Entry 4EQI (X-ray diffraction, 1.38 A resolution); this record covers chain A.

# Chain A
Name: Carbapenem-hydrolizing beta-lactamase SFC-1
From: Serratia fonticola
Notes: EC 3.5.2.6
Reference sequence: Q6JP75 (Q6JP75_SERFO); the construct lacks a stretch of the UniProt sequence and is renumbered around it, so the offset changes along the chain: 22-57 = UniProt 27-62; 59-140 = UniProt 63-144; 141-252 = UniProt 146-257; 254-305 = UniProt 258-309
Sequence (283 residues; each row starts with the number of its first residue; note: 2 numbers in that range are skipped by the numbering (no residue carries them; nothing is unmodelled there)):
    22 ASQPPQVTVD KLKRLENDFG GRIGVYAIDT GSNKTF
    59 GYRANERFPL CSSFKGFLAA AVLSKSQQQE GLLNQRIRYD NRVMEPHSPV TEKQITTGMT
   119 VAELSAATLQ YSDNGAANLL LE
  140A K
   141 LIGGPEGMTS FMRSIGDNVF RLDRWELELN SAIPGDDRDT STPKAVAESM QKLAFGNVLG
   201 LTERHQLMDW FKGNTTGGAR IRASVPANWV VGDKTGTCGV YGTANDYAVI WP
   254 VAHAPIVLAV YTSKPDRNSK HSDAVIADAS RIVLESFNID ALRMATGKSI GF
Unresolved in the structure: 22, 295-305
Disulfides: Cys69-Cys238
Metal / ion sites: Na+ site 1 near Asp31 (its only coordinating residue here); Na+ site 2: Ser82, Gln86; Na+ site 3: Ser84, Glu203; Na+ site 4 near Ala255 (its only coordinating residue here); Na+ site 5 near Ser266 (its only coordinating residue here)

# Summary
The Na+ site 2 is built by Ser82 and Gln86. Ser84 and Glu203 coordinate Na+ site 3.
Chain A is Carbapenem-hydrolizing beta-lactamase SFC-1 (Serratia fonticola); the structure, Crystal structure
of serratia fonticola carbapenemase SFC-1, was determined by X-ray diffraction, deposited together with 4EUZ
and 4EV4.
